Entry 7WZR (electron microscopy, 4.70 A resolution (low resolution: residue-level contacts below are approximate; hydrogen-bond / salt-bridge calls are withheld)); this record covers chains C and E of the 4 polymer chains in the assembly.

[Chain C]
Name: Serine/threonine-protein kinase MEC1
From: Saccharomyces cerevisiae S288C
Notes: EC 2.7.11.1
UniProtKB: P38111 (ATR_YEAST); residue numbers follow UniProt; this construct covers 1-2368
Chain sequence (2368 residues; row label = number of the first residue in the row):
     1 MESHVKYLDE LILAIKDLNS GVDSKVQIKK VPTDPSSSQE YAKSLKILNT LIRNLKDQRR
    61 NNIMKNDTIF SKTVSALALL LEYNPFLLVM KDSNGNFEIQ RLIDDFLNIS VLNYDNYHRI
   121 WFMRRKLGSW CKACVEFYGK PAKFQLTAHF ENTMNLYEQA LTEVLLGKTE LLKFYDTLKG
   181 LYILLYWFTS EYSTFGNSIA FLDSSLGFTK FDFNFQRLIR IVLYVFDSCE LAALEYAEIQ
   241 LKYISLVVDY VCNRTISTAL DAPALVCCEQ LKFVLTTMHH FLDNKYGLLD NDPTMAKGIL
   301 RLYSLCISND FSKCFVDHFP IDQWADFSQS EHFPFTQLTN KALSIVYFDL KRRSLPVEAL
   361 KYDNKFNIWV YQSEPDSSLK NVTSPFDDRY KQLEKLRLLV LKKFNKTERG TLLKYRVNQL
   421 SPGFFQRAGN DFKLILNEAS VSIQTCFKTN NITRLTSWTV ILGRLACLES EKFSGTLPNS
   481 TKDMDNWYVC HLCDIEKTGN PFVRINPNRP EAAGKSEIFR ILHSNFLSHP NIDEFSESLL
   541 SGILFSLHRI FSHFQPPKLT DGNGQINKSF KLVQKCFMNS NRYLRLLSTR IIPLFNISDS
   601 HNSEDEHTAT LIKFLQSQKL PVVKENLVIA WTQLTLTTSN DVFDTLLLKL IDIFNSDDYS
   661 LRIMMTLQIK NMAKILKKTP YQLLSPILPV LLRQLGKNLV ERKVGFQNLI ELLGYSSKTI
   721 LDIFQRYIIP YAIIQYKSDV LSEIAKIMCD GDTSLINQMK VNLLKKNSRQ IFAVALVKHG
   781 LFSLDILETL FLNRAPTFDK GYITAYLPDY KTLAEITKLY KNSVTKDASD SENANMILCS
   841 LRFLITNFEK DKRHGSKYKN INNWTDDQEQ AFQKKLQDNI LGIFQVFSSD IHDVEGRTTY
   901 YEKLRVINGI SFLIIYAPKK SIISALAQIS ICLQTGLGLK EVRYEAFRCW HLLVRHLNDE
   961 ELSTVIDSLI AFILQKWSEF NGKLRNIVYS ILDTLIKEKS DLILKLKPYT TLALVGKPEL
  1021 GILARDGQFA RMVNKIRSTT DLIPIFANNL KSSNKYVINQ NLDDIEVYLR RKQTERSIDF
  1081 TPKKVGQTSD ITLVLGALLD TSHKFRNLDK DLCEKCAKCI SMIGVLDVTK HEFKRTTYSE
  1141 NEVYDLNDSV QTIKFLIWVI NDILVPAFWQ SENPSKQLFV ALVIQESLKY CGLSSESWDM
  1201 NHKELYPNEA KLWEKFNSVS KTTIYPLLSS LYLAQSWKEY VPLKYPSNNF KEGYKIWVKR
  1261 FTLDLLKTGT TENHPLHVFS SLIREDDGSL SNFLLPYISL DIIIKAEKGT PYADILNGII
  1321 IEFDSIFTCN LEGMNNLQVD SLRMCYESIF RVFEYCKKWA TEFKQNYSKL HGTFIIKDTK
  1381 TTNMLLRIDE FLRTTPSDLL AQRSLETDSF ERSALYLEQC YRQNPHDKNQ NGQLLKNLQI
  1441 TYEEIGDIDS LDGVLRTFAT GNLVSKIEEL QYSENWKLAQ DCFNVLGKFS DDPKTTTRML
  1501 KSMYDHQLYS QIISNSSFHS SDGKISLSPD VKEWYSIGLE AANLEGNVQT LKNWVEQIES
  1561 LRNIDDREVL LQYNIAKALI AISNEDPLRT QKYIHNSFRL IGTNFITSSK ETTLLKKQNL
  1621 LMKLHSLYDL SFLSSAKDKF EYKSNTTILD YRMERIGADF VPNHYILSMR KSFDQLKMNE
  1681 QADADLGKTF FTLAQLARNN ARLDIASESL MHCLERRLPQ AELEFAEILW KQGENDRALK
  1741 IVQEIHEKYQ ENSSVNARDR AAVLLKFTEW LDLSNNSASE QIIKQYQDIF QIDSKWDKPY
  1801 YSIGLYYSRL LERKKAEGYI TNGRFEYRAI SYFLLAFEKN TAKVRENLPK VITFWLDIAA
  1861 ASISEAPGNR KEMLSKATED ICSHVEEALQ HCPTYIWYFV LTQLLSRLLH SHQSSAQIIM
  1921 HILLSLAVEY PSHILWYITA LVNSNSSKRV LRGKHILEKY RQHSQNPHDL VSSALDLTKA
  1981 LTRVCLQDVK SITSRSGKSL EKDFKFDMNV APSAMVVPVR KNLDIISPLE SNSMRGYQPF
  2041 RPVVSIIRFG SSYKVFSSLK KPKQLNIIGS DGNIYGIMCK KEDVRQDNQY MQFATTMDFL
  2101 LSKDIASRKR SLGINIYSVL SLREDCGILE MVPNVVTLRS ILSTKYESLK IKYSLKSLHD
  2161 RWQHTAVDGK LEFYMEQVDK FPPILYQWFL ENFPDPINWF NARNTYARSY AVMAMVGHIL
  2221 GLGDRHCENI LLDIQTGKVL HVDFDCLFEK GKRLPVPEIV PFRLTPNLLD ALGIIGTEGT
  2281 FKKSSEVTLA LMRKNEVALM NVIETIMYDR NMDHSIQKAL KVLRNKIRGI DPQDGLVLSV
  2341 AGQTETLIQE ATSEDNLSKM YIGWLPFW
Unresolved in the structure: 1, 33-43, 230-236, 332-338, 374, 402-411, 423-431, 474-483, 559-564, 750-752, 796-801, 824-828, 1078-1089, 1251, 1285-1287, 1307-1310, 1490-1491, 1519-1530, 1776-1784, 1793-1797, 1815-1822, 1841-1847, 1858-1868, 1892, 1910-1915, 1952-1955, 1976-1980, 2002-2008, 2034-2038, 2256-2264, 2312-2316, 2368
UniProt features mapped onto this chain:
  - region: Val2055 to Lys2061 (G-loop), Gly2221 to Asn2229 (Catalytic loop), His2241 to Thr2265 (Activation loop)
  - mutagenesis: Val225 (V225G: In MEC1-101; impairs both the G1/S and intra-S damage checkpoints but not the G2/M damage checkpoint; when associated with P-552 and S-781), Ser552 (S552P: In MEC1-101; impairs both the G1/S and intra-S damage checkpoints but not the G2/M damage checkpoint; when associated with S-225 and S-781), Leu781 (L781S: In MEC1-101; impairs both the G1/S and intra-S damage checkpoints but not the G2/M damage checkpoint; when associated with S-225 and P-552), Phe1179 (F1179S: In MEC1-100; impairs both the G1/S and intra-S damage checkpoints but not the G2/M damage checkpoint; when associated with S-1700), Asn1700 (N1700S: In MEC1-100; impairs both the G1/S and intra-S damage checkpoints but not the G2/M damage checkpoint; when associated with S-1179), Asp2224 (D2224A: Impairs kinase activity; when associated with K-2229), Asn2229 (N2229K: Impairs kinase activity; when associated with A-2224), Asp2243 (D2243E: Impairs kinase activity), Met2360 to Ile2362 (In MEC1-85; disrupts interaction with RFA1 and severely impairs kinase activity), Phe2367 to Trp2368 (In MEC1-87; decreases the level of MEC1 and impairs viability)

[Chain E]
Name: DNA damage checkpoint protein LCD1
From: Saccharomyces cerevisiae S288C
UniProtKB: Q04377 (LCD1_YEAST); numbering as in UniProt (aligned over 1-747)
Chain sequence (747 residues; row label = number of the first residue in the row):
     1 MRRETVGEFS SDDDDDILLE LGTRPPRFTQ IPPSSAALQT QIPTTLEVTT TTLNNKQSKN
    61 DNQLVNQLNK AQGEASMLRD KINFLNIERE KEKNIQAVKV NELQVKHLQE LAKLKQELQK
   121 LEDEKKFLQM EARGKSKREV ITNVKPPSTT LSTNTNTITP DSSSVAIEAK PQSPQSKKRK
   181 ISDNLLKKNM VPLNPNRIIP DETSLFLESI LLHQIIGADL STIEILNRLK LDYITEFKFK
   241 NFVIAKGAPI GKSIVSLLLR CKKTLTLDRF IDTLLEDIAV LIKEISVHPN ESKLAVPFLV
   301 ALMYQIVQFR PSATHNLALK DCFLFICDLI RIYHHVLKVP IHESNMNLHV EPQIFQYELI
   361 DYLIISYSFD LLEGILRVLQ SHPKQTYMEF FDENILKSFE FVYKLALTIS YKPMVNVIFS
   421 AVEVVNIITS IILNMDNSSD LKSLISGSWW RDCITRLYAL LEKEIKSGDV YNENVDTTTL
   481 HMSKYHDFFG LIRNIGDNEL GGLISKLIYT DRLQSVPRVI SKEDIGMDSD KFTAPIIGYK
   541 MEKWLLKLKD EVLNIFENLL MIYGDDATIV NGEMLIHSSK FLSREQALMI ERYVGQDSPN
   601 LDLRCHLIEH TLTIIYRLWK DHFKQLREEQ IKQVESQLIM SLWRFLVCQT ETVTANEREM
   661 RDHRHLVDSL HDLTIKDQAS YYEDAFEDLP EYIEEELKMQ LNKRTGRIMQ VKYDEKFQEM
   721 ARTILESKSF DLTTLEEADS LYISMGL
Unresolved in the structure: 1-188, 527-531
UniProt features mapped onto this chain:
  - modified residue (Phosphoserine): Ser10, Ser11, Ser76
  - mutagenesis: Lys177 (K177A: Impairs dsDNA and ssDNA binding of the MEC1-LCD1 complex), Arg179 (R179A: Impairs dsDNA and ssDNA binding of the MEC1-LCD1 complex)

[Chain C / chain E interface]
Pairs across the interface (34):
  Lys25(C) with Glu715(E)
  Val26(C) with Glu719(E)
  Asp67(C) with Pro690(E)
  His118(C) with Ala685(E)
  Gly167(C) with Val191(E); Pro192(E)
  Thr169(C) with Asn189(E)
  Glu170(C) with Asn189(E)
  Leu171(C) with Asn189(E)
  Ala200(C) with Leu433(E)
  Ser228(C) with Asn194(E)
  Cys229(C) with Asn194(E)
  Thr258(C) with Asp677(E)
  Ala259(C) with Leu673(E); Thr674(E)
  Val266(C) with Asn494(E)
  Glu496(C) with Ser467(E); Gly468(E)
  Lys497(C) with Lys466(E)
  Thr498(C) with Lys466(E)
  Ser538(C) with Glu659(E)
  Asn581(C) with Val653(E)
  Val622(C) with Ile743(E); Ser744(E)
  Val623(C) with Ser744(E)
  Lys624(C) with Ser744(E)
  Ser660(C) with Ser740(E)
  Ile663(C) with Ser636(E)
  Leu667(C) with Ser636(E)
  Asp1109(C) with Asn345(E)
  Lys1110(C) with Asn345(E)
  Glu1559(C) with Ile354(E)
  Arg1562(C) with Tyr357(E)
  Leu1600(C) with Val350(E)
Interface residues without a listed pair, chain C (45 interface residues in all): Thr68, Ser71, Tyr117, Trp121, Lys168, Asp203, Ser205, Asn214, Leu260, Val460, Asp494, Pro621, Thr666, Leu712, Ser1560
Interface residues without a listed pair, chain E (40 interface residues in all): Met190, Ser381, Val516, Pro517, Val519, Glu551, Asn554, Gln596, Gln633, Asp662, Leu666, Asp684, Tyr692, Leu741

[Summary]
The interface between chain C and chain E involves 45 residues on one side and 40 on the other. From UniProt:
13 mutagenesis sites on chain C; 2 mutagenesis sites on chain E.
Here chain C is Serine/threonine-protein kinase MEC1 and chain E is DNA damage checkpoint protein LCD1, both
from Saccharomyces cerevisiae S288C. Entry 7WZR (Cryo-EM structure of Mec1-HU) was determined by electron
microscopy, deposited together with 7WZW.
